6TLG - chain A; structure by X-ray diffraction, 2.40 A resolution.

# Chain A
Name: 14-3-3 protein sigma
Source organism: Homo sapiens
UniProt: P31947 (1433S_HUMAN); numbering as in UniProt (aligned over 1-248)
Amino-acid sequence (276 residues; each row starts with the number of its first residue; numbers below 1 keep their minus sign (Met-27 is residue -27)):
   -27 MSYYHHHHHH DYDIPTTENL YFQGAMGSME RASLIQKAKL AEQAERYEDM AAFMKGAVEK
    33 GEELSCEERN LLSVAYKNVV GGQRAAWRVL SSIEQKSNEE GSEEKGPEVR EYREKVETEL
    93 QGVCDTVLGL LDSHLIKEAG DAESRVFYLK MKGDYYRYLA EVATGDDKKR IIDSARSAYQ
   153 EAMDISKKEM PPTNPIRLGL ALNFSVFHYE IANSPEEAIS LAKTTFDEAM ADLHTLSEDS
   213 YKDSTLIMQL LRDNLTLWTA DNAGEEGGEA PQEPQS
Disordered / not traced: -27 to -5, 74-75, 210-211, 232-248
Construct notes: initiating methionine (-27); expression tag (-26 to 0)
Curated features (UniProtKB/Swiss-Prot):
  - site (Interaction with phosphoserine on interacting protein): Arg56, Arg129
  - modified residue (Phosphoserine): Ser5, Ser74, Ser248

# Overview
Chain A is 14-3-3 protein sigma (Homo sapiens); the structure, Ligand-free state of human 14-3-3 sigma
isoform, was determined by X-ray diffraction, deposited together with 6TLF and 6TM7.
